Entry 3J9Q (electron microscopy, 3.50 A resolution); this record covers chains A and L of the 48 polymer chains in the assembly.

[Chain A (and L)]
Name: sheath
Source organism: Pseudomonas aeruginosa
Notes: chain L of this document is another copy of the same molecule, construct and numbering; everything in this record applies to it too
UniProtKB: Q9S574 (Q9S574_PSEAI); residues 1-386 here = UniProt positions 1-386
Amino-acid sequence (386 residues; each row starts with the number of its first residue):
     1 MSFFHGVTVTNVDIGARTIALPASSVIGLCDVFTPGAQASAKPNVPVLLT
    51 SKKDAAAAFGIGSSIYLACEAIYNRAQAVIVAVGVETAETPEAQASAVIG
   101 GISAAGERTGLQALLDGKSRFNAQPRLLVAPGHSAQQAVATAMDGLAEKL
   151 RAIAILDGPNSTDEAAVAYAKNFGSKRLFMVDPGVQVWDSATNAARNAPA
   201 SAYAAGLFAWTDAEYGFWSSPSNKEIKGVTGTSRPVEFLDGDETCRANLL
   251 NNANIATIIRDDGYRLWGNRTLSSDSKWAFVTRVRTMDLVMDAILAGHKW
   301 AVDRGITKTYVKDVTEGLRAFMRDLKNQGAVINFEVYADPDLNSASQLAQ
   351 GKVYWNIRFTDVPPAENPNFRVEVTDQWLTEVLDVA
Unresolved in the structure: 1
From the paper describing this entry:
  - self-association interface (contacts with another copy of this molecule): Ser2 to Ala20, Val362 to Ala386

[Chain A / chain L interface]
Contacting residue pairs (17; chain A residue first):
  Gly6(A) - Val302(L)
  Val7(A) - Leu295(L)  hydrophobic
  Val9(A) - Arg151(L)  hydrogen bond (backbone-side chain)
  Val9(A) - Met291(L)  hydrophobic
  Val9(A) - Leu295(L)  hydrophobic
  Asn11(A) - Lys176(L)
  Asn11(A) - Trp278(L)
  Asn11(A) - Met287(L)
  Asp13(A) - Lys277(L)  salt bridge
  Ile14(A) - Asn356(L)
  Ile14(A) - Arg358(L)  hydrogen bond (backbone-side chain)
  Gly15(A) - Arg358(L)
  Ala16(A) - Arg358(L)
  Arg17(A) - Glu335(L)
  Arg17(A) - Tyr337(L)  hydrogen bond (backbone-side chain)
  Ser51(A) - Asp341(L)
  Lys53(A) - Asp341(L)
Interface residues without a listed pair, chain A (12 interface residues in all): His5

[Overview]
12 residues of chain A face 13 of chain L across their interface, with 3 hydrogen bonds and 1 salt bridge.
Polar pairs include Asp13(A)-Lys277(L), Val9(A)-Arg151(L) and Ile14(A)-Arg358(L). From the paper: a
self-association interface involving Ser2(A) and Val362(A).
Both chains are sheath (Pseudomonas aeruginosa). Entry 3J9Q (Atomic structures of a bactericidal contractile
nanotube in its pre- and post-contraction states) was determined by electron microscopy (same publication as
3J9R).
